Entry 5V8M (electron microscopy, 4.40 A resolution (low resolution: residue-level contacts below are approximate; hydrogen-bond / salt-bridge calls are withheld)); this record covers chains B and I of the 12 polymer chains in the assembly.

# Chain B (and I)
Protein: gp41
Source organism: Human immunodeficiency virus 1
Notes: chain I of this document is another copy of the same molecule, construct and numbering; everything in this record applies to it too
UniProt: Q2N0S6 (Q2N0S6_9HIV1); residues 512-664 here correspond to UniProt positions 509-661 (UniProt number = residue number - 3)
Sequence (153 residues; row label = number of the first residue in the row):
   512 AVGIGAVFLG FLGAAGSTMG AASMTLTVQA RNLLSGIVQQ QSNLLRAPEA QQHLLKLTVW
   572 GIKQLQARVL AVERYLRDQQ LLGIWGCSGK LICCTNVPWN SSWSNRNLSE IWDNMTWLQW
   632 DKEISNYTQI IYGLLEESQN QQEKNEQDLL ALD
Disordered / not traced: 512-519, 552-567
Disulfide bonds: Cys598-Cys604
Glycans and other covalent adducts: N-acetylglucosamine (NAG) linked to Asn611, Asn637
Sequence notes: conflict Pro559 (Ile556 in Q2N0S6), Cys605 (Thr602 in Q2N0S6)

# Interface between chain B and chain I
Pairs across the interface (25):
  Leu576(B) - Leu576(I)
  Gln577(B) - Gln551(I)
  Gln577(B) - Leu576(I)
  Val580(B) - Leu576(I)
  Val580(B) - Arg579(I)
  Glu584(B) - Ile548(I)
  Glu584(B) - Arg579(I)
  Leu587(B) - Leu545(I)
  Leu587(B) - Val583(I)
  Arg588(B) - Leu545(I)
  Arg588(B) - Ser546(I)
  Arg588(B) - Val549(I)
  Gln591(B) - Ala541(I)
  Gln591(B) - Arg542(I)
  Gln591(B) - Leu545(I)
  Gln591(B) - Tyr586(I)
  Gly594(B) - Gly600(I)
  Glu647(B) - Thr538(I)
  Glu647(B) - Val539(I)
  Glu647(B) - Arg542(I)
  Gln652(B) - Ser534(I)
  Gln652(B) - Met535(I)
  Gln652(B) - Thr538(I)
  Lys655(B) - Leu602(I)
  Asn656(B) - Met535(I)
Interface residues without a listed pair, chain B (14 interface residues in all): Val583, Asp659
Interface residues without a listed pair, chain I (20 interface residues in all): Leu537, Leu587, Ile603

# Overview
Chain B and chain I form an interface of 14 and 20 residues respectively. N-acetylglucosamine is covalently
linked to Asn611(B) and Asn637(B).
Chain B and chain I are both gp41 (Human immunodeficiency virus 1); the structure, BG505 SOSIP.664 trimer in
complex with broadly neutralizing HIV antibody 3BNC117, was determined by electron microscopy together with
5V8L and 5UY3 from the same study.
